PDB entry 5TJE | X-ray diffraction, 3.20 A resolution | chains A and B of the 5 polymer chains in the assembly

# Chain A
Protein: H-2 class I histocompatibility antigen, D-B alpha chain
From: Mus musculus
UniProt: P01899 (HA11_MOUSE); residues 1-276 here correspond to UniProt positions 25-300 (UniProt number = residue number + 24)
Sequence (276 residues; numbered 1 to 276; the number before each row is that of its first residue):
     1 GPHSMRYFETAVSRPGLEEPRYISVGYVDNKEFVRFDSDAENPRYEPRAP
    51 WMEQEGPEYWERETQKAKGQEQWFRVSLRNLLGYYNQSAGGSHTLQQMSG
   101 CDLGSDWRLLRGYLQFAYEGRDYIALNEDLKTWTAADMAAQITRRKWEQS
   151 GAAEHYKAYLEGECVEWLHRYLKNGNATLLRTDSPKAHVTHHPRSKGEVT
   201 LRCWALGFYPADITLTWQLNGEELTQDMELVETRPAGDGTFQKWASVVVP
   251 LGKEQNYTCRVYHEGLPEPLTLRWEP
Unresolved in the structure: 1
Cystine bridges: Cys101-Cys164, Cys203-Cys259

# Chain B
Protein: Beta-2-microglobulin
From: Mus musculus
UniProt: P01887 (B2MG_MOUSE); residues 1-99 here correspond to UniProt positions 21-119 (UniProt number = residue number + 20)
Sequence (99 residues; row label = number of the first residue in the row):
     1 IQKTPQIQVYSRHPPENGKPNILNCYVTQFHPPHIEIQMLKNGKKIPKVE
    51 MSDMSFSKDWSFYILAHTEFTPTETDTYACRVKHDSMAEPKTVYWDRDM
Unresolved in the structure: 1
Construct notes: conflict Asp85 (Ala105 in P01887)
Cystine bridges: Cys25-Cys80

# Chain A / chain B interface
Pairs across the interface - 47 pairs, chain A then chain B:
  Arg6(A) - Lys58(B)
  Phe8(A) - Phe56(B)
  Phe8(A) - Ser57(B)
  Thr10(A) - Phe56(B)
  Thr10(A) - Phe62(B)
  Tyr27(A) - Ser55(B)
  Arg35(A) - Asp53(B)  salt bridge
  Arg35(A) - Met54(B)  hydrogen bond (side chain-backbone)
  Arg35(A) - Ser55(B)  hydrogen bond
  Arg48(A) - Asp53(B)  salt bridge
  Thr94(A) - His31(B)
  Thr94(A) - Pro33(B)
  Gln96(A) - His31(B)
  Gln96(A) - Phe56(B)
  Gln96(A) - Trp60(B)  hydrogen bond (side chain-backbone)
  Gln96(A) - Phe62(B)
  Gln97(A) - Trp60(B)
  Met98(A) - Phe56(B)  hydrophobic
  Met98(A) - Lys58(B)
  Met98(A) - Trp60(B)  hydrophobic
  Gln115(A) - Trp60(B)
  Phe116(A) - Trp60(B)
  Ala117(A) - Trp60(B)
  Glu119(A) - His31(B)
  Gly120(A) - His31(B)  hydrogen bond (backbone-side chain)
  Asp122(A) - Trp60(B)  hydrogen bond
  His192(A) - Asp98(B)  salt bridge
  Arg202(A) - Asp98(B)  hydrogen bond (side chain-backbone)
  Arg202(A) - Met99(B)
  Trp204(A) - Asp98(B)
  Trp204(A) - Met99(B)
  Glu232(A) - Gln8(B)
  Thr233(A) - Tyr26(B)
  Arg234(A) - Gln8(B)
  Arg234(A) - Tyr10(B)
  Arg234(A) - Tyr26(B)
  Arg234(A) - Met99(B)  hydrogen bond (side chain-backbone)
  Pro235(A) - Tyr10(B)  hydrogen bond (backbone-side chain)
  Pro235(A) - Tyr26(B)
  Ala236(A) - Arg12(B)  hydrogen bond (backbone-side chain)
  Ala236(A) - Asn24(B)  hydrogen bond (backbone-side chain)
  Gly237(A) - Arg12(B)
  Asp238(A) - Arg12(B)
  Gln242(A) - Tyr10(B)
  Gln242(A) - Ser11(B)
  Gln242(A) - Arg12(B)
  Trp244(A) - Met99(B)  hydrogen bond (side chain-backbone)
Also at the interface, not in a pair above, chain A (34 interface residues in all): Glu9, Val12, Asn30, Leu206, Glu229, Val231
Also at the interface, not in a pair above, chain B (22 interface residues in all): Pro14, Pro32, Tyr63, Leu65

# Overview
Chain A and chain B form an interface of 34 and 22 residues respectively, with 11 hydrogen bonds and 3 salt
bridges. Polar contacts include Arg35(A)-Asp53(B), Arg48(A)-Asp53(B) and His192(A)-Asp98(B).
Here chain A is H-2 class I histocompatibility antigen, D-B alpha chain and chain B is Beta-2-microglobulin,
both from Mus musculus. Entry 5TJE (Murine class I major histocompatibility complex H-2Db in complex with
LCMV-derived gp33 and T cell receptor ...) was determined by X-ray diffraction.
